8BD6 - chains U and V of the 15 polymer chains in the assembly; structure by electron microscopy, 4.10 A resolution (low resolution: residue-level contacts below are approximate; hydrogen-bond / salt-bridge calls are withheld).

== Chain U (and V) ==
Protein: TnsC
Organism: Scytonema hofmannii
Notes: chain V of this document is another copy of the same molecule, construct and numbering; everything in this record applies to it too
UniProt: A0A8J0PCL3 (A0A8J0PCL3_9CYAN); numbering as in UniProt (aligned over 1-276)
Chain sequence (276 residues; each row starts with the number of its first residue):
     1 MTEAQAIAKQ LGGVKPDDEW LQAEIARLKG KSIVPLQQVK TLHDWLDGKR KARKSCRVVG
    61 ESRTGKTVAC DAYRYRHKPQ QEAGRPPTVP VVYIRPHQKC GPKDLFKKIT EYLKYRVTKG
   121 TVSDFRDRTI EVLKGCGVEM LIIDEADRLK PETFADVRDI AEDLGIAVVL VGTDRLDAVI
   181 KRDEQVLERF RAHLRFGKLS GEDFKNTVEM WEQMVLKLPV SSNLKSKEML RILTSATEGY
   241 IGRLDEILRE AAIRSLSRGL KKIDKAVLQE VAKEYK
Disordered / not traced: 1-16
Ligand contacts:
  - ATP, molecule 1: Lys31, Ser32, Ile33, Val34, Leu36, Val39, Glu61, Ser62, Arg63, Thr64, Gly65, Lys66, Thr67, Val68, Glu145, Thr173, Trp211, Ile241, Gly242, Asp245, Glu246
  - ATP, molecule 2: Arg158, Gln185, Arg189

== Chain U / chain V interface ==
Pairs across the interface (22):
  Ser62(U) - Glu188(V)
  Arg95(U) - Asp159(V)
  Arg95(U) - Glu162(V)
  Arg95(U) - Asp163(V)
  Gln98(U) - Glu152(V)
  Gln98(U) - Ala155(V)
  Gln98(U) - Asp156(V)
  Glu145(U) - Arg158(V)
  Glu145(U) - Gln185(V)
  Arg148(U) - Arg158(V)
  Arg148(U) - Asp159(V)
  Thr173(U) - Glu184(V)
  Thr173(U) - Gln185(V)
  Arg175(U) - Glu184(V)
  Arg243(U) - Glu188(V)
  Arg243(U) - Arg191(V)
  Glu250(U) - Ala52(V)
  Glu274(U) - Trp45(V)
  Glu274(U) - Ala192(V)
  Glu274(U) - His193(V)
  Tyr275(U) - Lys54(V)
  Tyr275(U) - Arg191(V)
Also at the interface, not in a pair above, chain U (19 interface residues in all): Ile25, Lys29, Arg63, His97, Asp147, Tyr240, Glu246, Lys276
Also at the interface, not in a pair above, chain V (21 interface residues in all): Lys49, Lys51, Arg53, Arg126, Arg189

== In short ==
19 residues of chain U and 21 residues of chain V are in contact. Ligands of chain U: ATP.
Both chains are TnsC (Scytonema hofmannii). Entry 8BD6 (Cas12k-sgRNA-dsDNA-TnsC non-productive complex) was
determined by electron microscopy, deposited together with 8BD4 and 8BD5.
